2FSE - chains A and E of the 3 polymer chains in the assembly; structure by X-ray diffraction, 3.10 A resolution.

# Chain A
Molecule: H-2 class II histocompatibility antigen, E-K alpha chain
Source organism: Homo sapiens
UniProt: P01903 (2DRA_HUMAN); residues 4-180 here correspond to UniProt positions 29-205 (UniProt number = residue number + 25)
Amino-acid sequence (178 residues; row label = number of the first residue in the row):
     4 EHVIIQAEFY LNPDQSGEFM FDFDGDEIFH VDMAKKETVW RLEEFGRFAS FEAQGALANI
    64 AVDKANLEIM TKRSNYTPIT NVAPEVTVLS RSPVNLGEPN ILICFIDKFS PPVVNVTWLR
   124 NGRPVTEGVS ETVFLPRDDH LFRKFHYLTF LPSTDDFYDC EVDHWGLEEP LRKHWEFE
Disulfide bonds: C107-C163
UniProt features mapped onto this chain:
  - region: E179, F180 (Connecting peptide)
  - site: Q9 (Self- and pathogen-derived peptide antigen), G49 (Self-peptide antigen), F51 (Self- and pathogen-derived peptide antigen), A52 (Self-peptide antigen), S53 (Self- and pathogen-derived peptide antigen), E55 (Pathogen-derived peptide antigen), N62 (Self- and pathogen-derived peptide antigen), N69 (Pathogen-derived peptide antigen), R76 (Self- and pathogen-derived peptide antigen)
  - glycosylation (N-linked (GlcNAc...) asparagine): N78, N118

# Chain E
Molecule: Collagen alpha-1(II)
Source organism: Homo sapiens
UniProt: P02458 (CO2A1_HUMAN); residues 999-1012 here correspond to UniProt positions 392-405 (UniProt number = residue number - 607)
Amino-acid sequence (14 residues; row label = number of the first residue in the row):
   999 AGFKGEQGPK GEPG

# How chain A and chain E interact
Pairs across the interface - 23 pairs, chain A then chain E:
  Q9(A) with G1003(E); E1004(E), hydrogen bond (side chain-backbone)
  F24(A) with K1002(E)
  A52(A) with F1001(E), hydrophobic
  S53(A) with A999(E), hydrogen bond (side chain-backbone); G1000(E), hydrogen bond (side chain-backbone); F1001(E), hydrogen bond (backbone-backbone)
  F54(A) with F1001(E)
  N62(A) with E1004(E); Q1005(E)
  V65(A) with P1007(E); K1008(E)
  N69(A) with P1007(E); K1008(E); G1009(E), hydrogen bond (side chain-backbone)
  I72(A) with G1009(E); E1010(E); P1011(E), hydrophobic; G1012(E)
  K75(A) with G1012(E)
  R76(A) with E1010(E), hydrogen bond (side chain-backbone); P1011(E); G1012(E)
Other interface residues (no listed pair), chain A (14 interface residues in all): I31, F32, W43
Other interface residues (no listed pair), chain E (14 interface residues in all): G1006

# In short
The chain A/chain E interface involves 14 residues from each chain, with 6 hydrogen bonds. Polar contacts
include Q9(A)-E1004(E), S53(A)-A999(E) and S53(A)-G1000(E).
Chain A is H-2 class II histocompatibility antigen, E-K alpha chain and chain E is Collagen alpha-1(II), both
from Homo sapiens; the structure, Crystallographic structure of a rheumatoid arthritis MHC susceptibility
allele, HLA-DR1 (DRB1*0101), complexed with the immunodominant determinant ..., was determined by X-ray
diffraction.
